PDB entry 2LNW | solution NMR | chains A and B

[Chain A]
Protein: Guanine nucleotide exchange factor VAV2
From: Homo sapiens
UniProtKB: P52735 (VAV2_HUMAN); residues 659-771 here = UniProt positions 659-771
Amino-acid sequence (122 residues; row label = number of the first residue in the row):
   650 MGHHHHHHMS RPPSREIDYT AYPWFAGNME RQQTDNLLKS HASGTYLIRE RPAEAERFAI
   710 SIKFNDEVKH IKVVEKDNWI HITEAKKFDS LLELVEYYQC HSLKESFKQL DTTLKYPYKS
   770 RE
Unresolved in the structure: 650-658
Construct notes: expression tag (650-658)

[Chain B]
Protein: Arf-GAP with Rho-GAP domain, ANK repeat and PH domain-containing protein 3
UniProtKB: Q8WWN8 (ARAP3_HUMAN); numbering as in UniProt (aligned over 1404-1412)
Amino-acid sequence (9 residues; row label = number of the first residue in the row):
  1404 EEPVYEEVG
Modified positions: Tyr-1408 (o-phosphotyrosine; PTR)

[How chain A and chain B interact]
Contacting residue pairs (17):
  Arg-680(A) / Tyr-1408(B)
  Arg-698(A) / Tyr-1408(B)
  Arg-700(A) / Tyr-1408(B)
  Ala-708(A) / Tyr-1408(B)
  Lys-718(A) / Glu-1409(B)
  His-719(A) / Tyr-1408(B)
  His-719(A) / Glu-1409(B)
  Ile-720(A) / Tyr-1408(B)
  Lys-721(A) / Val-1407(B)
  Lys-721(A) / Tyr-1408(B)
  Lys-721(A) / Glu-1410(B)
  Thr-732(A) / Val-1411(B)
  Ser-755(A) / Val-1411(B)
  Phe-756(A) / Glu-1410(B)
  Phe-756(A) / Val-1411(B)
  Gln-758(A) / Glu-1409(B)
  Leu-759(A) / Glu-1409(B)

[Summary]
Chain A and chain B form an interface of 13 and 5 residues respectively.
Here chain A is Guanine nucleotide exchange factor VAV2 (Homo sapiens) and chain B is Arf-GAP with Rho-GAP
domain, ANK repeat and PH domain-containing protein 3. Entry 2LNW (Identification and structural basis for a
novel interaction between Vav2 and Arap3) was determined by solution NMR.
